PDB entry 8VLR | electron microscopy, 2.60 A resolution | chains G and K of the 10 polymer chains in the assembly

# Chain G
Protein: Histone H2A type 1-B/E
Source organism: Homo sapiens
UniProt: P04908 (H2A1B_HUMAN); residues 11-118 here correspond to UniProt positions 12-119 (UniProt number = residue number + 1)
Sequence (108 residues; numbered 11 to 118; the number before each row is that of its first residue):
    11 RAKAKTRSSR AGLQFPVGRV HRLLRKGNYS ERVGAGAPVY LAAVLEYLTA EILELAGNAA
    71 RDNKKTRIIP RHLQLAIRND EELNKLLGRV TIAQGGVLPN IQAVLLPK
Curated features (UniProtKB/Swiss-Prot):
  - modified residue: Lys13 (N6-(beta-hydroxybutyryl)lysine), Lys36 (N6-(2-hydroxyisobutyryl)lysine), Lys74 (N6-(2-hydroxyisobutyryl)lysine), Lys75 (N6-(2-hydroxyisobutyryl)lysine), Lys95 (N6-(2-hydroxyisobutyryl)lysine), Gln104 (N5-methylglutamine), Lys118 (N6-(2-hydroxyisobutyryl)lysine)
  - cross-link (Glycyl lysine isopeptide (Lys-Gly)): Lys13 (interchain with G-Cter in ubiquitin), Lys15 (interchain with G-Cter in ubiquitin)

# Chain K
Molecule: 136-nt DNA strand
Source organism: Homo sapiens
Sequence (136 nucleotides; each row starts with the number of its first residue):
    10 TCTCTGCCTG TTCTTCCAAA AGTGTATTTA GAAACTGCTC CAACAAAAGG CAGGTTCAGC
    70 TGAATTCAGC TGAACCTGCC TTTTGATGGA GCAGTTACCA AATACACTTT TGGTAGAATC
   130 TGGTGCTCCA TTATGA

# Interface between chain G and chain K
Contacting residue pairs - 16 pairs, chain G then chain K:
  Arg11(G) with DC116(K), hydrogen bond to the base; DT117(K), sugar contact
  Arg29(G) with DG121(K), hydrogen bond to the phosphate; DG122(K), salt bridge to the phosphate
  Arg42(G) with DA111(K), hydrogen bond to the sugar; DT112(K), phosphate contact
  Val43(G) with DA111(K), sugar contact; DT112(K), hydrogen bond to the phosphate
  Gly44(G) with DA111(K), phosphate contact
  Ala45(G) with DA111(K), hydrogen bond to the phosphate
  Lys75(G) with DG131(K), phosphate contact; DG132(K), phosphate contact
  Thr76(G) with DT130(K), sugar contact; DG131(K), hydrogen bond to the phosphate
  Arg77(G) with DT130(K), sugar contact; DG131(K), hydrogen bond to the phosphate
Also at the interface, not in a pair above, chain G (13 interface residues in all): Thr16, His31, Arg35, Glu41
Also at the interface, not in a pair above, chain K (11 interface residues in all): DA115, DT120

# In short
The interface between chain G and chain K involves 13 residues on one side and 11 on the other; the contacts
include 7 hydrogen bonds and 1 salt bridge. Among the polar pairs are Arg11(G)-DC116(K), Arg42(G)-DA111(K) and
Arg29(G)-DG121(K).
Here chain G is Histone H2A type 1-B/E and chain K is a 136-nt DNA strand, both from Homo sapiens. Entry 8VLR
(Cryo-EM structure of native H2AK119bu nucleosome at 2.6) was determined by electron microscopy.
